PDB entry 1EV2 | X-ray diffraction, 2.20 A resolution | chains B and H of the 8 polymer chains in the assembly

[Chain B]
Name: Protein (fibroblast growth factor 2)
Source organism: Homo sapiens
Notes: fragment: the b-trefoil core of fibroblast growth factor 2
Reference sequence: P09038 (FGF2_HUMAN); residues 15-146 here correspond to UniProt positions 24-155 (UniProt number = residue number + 9)
Sequence (132 residues; numbered 15 to 146; the number before each row is that of its first residue):
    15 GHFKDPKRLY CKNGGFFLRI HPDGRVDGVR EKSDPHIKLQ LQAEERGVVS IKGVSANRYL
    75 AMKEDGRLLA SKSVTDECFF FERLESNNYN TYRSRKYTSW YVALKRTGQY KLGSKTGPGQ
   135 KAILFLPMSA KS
Disordered / not traced: 15, 146
Sequence notes: engineered mutation Ser69 (Cys78 in P09038), Ser87 (Cys96 in P09038)
Reported in the primary citation:
  - mutagenesis - Y106F (5-fold): decreased binding to Protein (fibroblast growth factor receptor 2) (chain H) (citing earlier work)

[Chain H]
Name: Protein (fibroblast growth factor receptor 2)
Source organism: Homo sapiens
Notes: fragment: extracellular ligand binding domain of fgf receptor 2 consisting of immunoglobulin like domains ii (d2) and iii (d3)
Reference sequence: P21802 (FGR2_HUMAN); residue numbers follow UniProt; this construct covers 147-366
Sequence (220 residues; numbered 147 to 366; the number before each row is that of its first residue):
   147 NSNNKRAPYW TNTEKMEKRL HAVPAANTVK FRCPAGGNPM PTMRWLKNGK EFKQEHRIGG
   207 YKVRNQHWSL IMESVVPSDK GNYTCVVENE YGSINHTYHL DVVERSPHRP ILQAGLPANA
   267 STVVGGDVEF VCKVYSDAQP HIQWIKHVEK NGSKYGPDGL PYLKVLKAAG VNTTDKEIEV
   327 LYIRNVTFED AGEYTCLAGN SIGISFHSAW LTVLPAPGRE
Disordered / not traced: 147-150, 295-306, 364-366
Swiss-Prot annotation at these positions:
  - region: Lys161 to Arg178 (Heparin-binding)
  - glycosylation (N-linked (GlcNAc...) asparagine): Asn228, Asn241, Asn265, Asn297, Asn318, Asn331
Disulfide bonds: Cys179-Cys231, Cys278-Cys342
Reported in the primary citation:
  - post-translational modification sites: Asn318
  - specificity-determining residues: Val317 (by similarity / conservation)
  - disease-associated variants - W290G, W290R: decreased stability (proposed by the authors, not directly observed)
  - disease-associated variants - D321A: decreased binding to Protein (fibroblast growth factor 2) (chain B) (proposed by the authors, not directly observed)
  - specificity-determining residues: Ala315, Thr319, Ile324, Ser347 (proposed by the authors, not directly observed)

[How chain B and chain H interact]
Residue-residue contacts (7):
  Phe95(B) - Asn331(H)
  Arg97(B) - Asp273(H)  salt bridge
  Arg97(B) - Arg330(H)
  Glu99(B) - Arg330(H)  salt bridge
  Arg107(B) - Arg330(H)
  Tyr115(B) - Arg330(H)
  Pro132(B) - Tyr328(H)  hydrophobic
From the paper, about this interface:
  - hot spots on chain B (mutagenesis) - Y24A, Y103A, L140A: decreased binding to Protein (fibroblast growth factor receptor 2) (chain H)

[Summary]
6 residues of chain B and 4 residues of chain H are in contact, with 2 salt bridges. Polar pairs include
Arg97(B)-Asp273(H) and Glu99(B)-Arg330(H). The paper reports that Y106F, Y24A and Y103A of chain B, among
others, reduce binding to Protein (fibroblast growth factor receptor 2) (chain H); specificity determinants
Val317(H), Ala315(H) and Thr319(H) among others; 7 substitutions were tested in all.
Chain B is Protein (fibroblast growth factor 2) and chain H is Protein (fibroblast growth factor receptor 2),
both from Homo sapiens; the structure, Crystal structure of FGF2 in complex with the extracellular ligand
binding domain of fgf receptor 2 ..., was determined by X-ray diffraction together with 1EVT from the same
study.
